PDB entry 7PKQ | electron microscopy, 4.20 A resolution (low resolution: residue-level contacts below are approximate; hydrogen-bond / salt-bridge calls are withheld) | chains 4 and i of the 44 polymer chains in the assembly

Chain 4:
Molecule: S4 rRNA
Organism: Chlamydomonas reinhardtii
Sequence (415 nucleotides; numbered 5 to 444; 25 numbers in that range are skipped by the numbering (no residue carries them; nothing is unmodelled there); the number before each row is that of its first residue):
     5 AGCUCUUGCA UUGCUGAAUU UUUU
    34 UUUUUUUUUU UUUUU
    51 UAAAAAAAAA AAAAA
    72 UUUUUUUUUU UCAAGUCAUC AUGGGGCUUA UAGAGUGGGC UACAGGCGUA UUACAUUGGA
   132 CACCCACAAG UUG
   149 CCAAAACUGU CCGAAUAUAC GGAUUGGAGU
   181 AAAAAAAAAA AA
   194 UUUUUU
   202 AAAAUU
   211 UUUUUUUUUU UUUGCUGAAA CUAGCCUCCA UGAAGAAGGA AUCGCGAGUA AUCGUAGAUC
   271 AUUAGCGCUA CGGUGAAGGU AACCUCUAUU GUGCACACAU UGCCCGUCAC CUCCGAUAAU
   331 AGUAUUGUAC AGGAAGAACU AUGGCUACAC UUAGUCGCGG CCUGGAACGU AUGCGUGAUA
   391 UUAGAGUUGG AGUAAGUCGU AACAGGUUGG GGUAGGGGAA CCUGCUCCAG AGUC

Chain i:
Protein: 30S ribosomal protein S9, chloroplastic
Organism: Chlamydomonas reinhardtii
UniProt: A0A2K3E2Q3 (A0A2K3E2Q3_CHLRE); residue numbers follow UniProt; this construct covers 1-446
Chain sequence (446 residues; numbered 1 to 446; the number before each row is that of its first residue):
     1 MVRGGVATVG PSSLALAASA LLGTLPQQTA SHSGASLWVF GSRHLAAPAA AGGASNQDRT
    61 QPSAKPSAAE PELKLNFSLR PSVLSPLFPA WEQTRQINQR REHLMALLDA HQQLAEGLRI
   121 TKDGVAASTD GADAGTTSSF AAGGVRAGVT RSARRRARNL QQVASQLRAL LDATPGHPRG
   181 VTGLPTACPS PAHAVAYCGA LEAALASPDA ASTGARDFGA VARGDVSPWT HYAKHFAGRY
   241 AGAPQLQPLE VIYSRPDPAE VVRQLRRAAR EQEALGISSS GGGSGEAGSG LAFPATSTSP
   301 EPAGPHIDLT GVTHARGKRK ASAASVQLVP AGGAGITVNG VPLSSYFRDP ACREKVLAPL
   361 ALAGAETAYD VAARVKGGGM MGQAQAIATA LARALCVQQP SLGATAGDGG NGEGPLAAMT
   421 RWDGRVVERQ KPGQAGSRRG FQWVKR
Unresolved in the structure: 1-283, 438-446

Interface between chain 4 and chain i:
Pairs across the interface - 52 pairs, chain 4 then chain i:
  U74(4) / Thr-298(i)
  U75(4) / Thr-296(i)
  U76(4) / Thr-296(i)
  U120(4) / Ser-437(i)
  A121(4) / Ser-437(i)
  C134(4) / Arg-348(i)
  C135(4) / Arg-348(i)
  C138(4) / Tyr-346(i)
  C138(4) / Gly-377(i)
  C138(4) / Gly-378(i)
  C138(4) / Gly-379(i)
  C138(4) / Met-380(i)
  A139(4) / Lys-376(i)
  A139(4) / Gly-377(i)
  A139(4) / Gly-378(i)
  A140(4) / Gly-377(i)
  A140(4) / Gly-378(i)
  A154(4) / Met-380(i)
  C155(4) / Arg-348(i)
  C155(4) / Asp-349(i)
  U156(4) / Arg-348(i)
  C253(4) / Ser-437(i)
  A257(4) / Arg-425(i)
  G258(4) / Ala-295(i)
  G258(4) / Thr-296(i)
  G258(4) / Arg-319(i)
  G258(4) / Gln-385(i)
  G258(4) / Arg-425(i)
  G258(4) / Val-426(i)
  G258(4) / Val-427(i)
  G258(4) / Glu-428(i)
  U259(4) / Val-427(i)
  U259(4) / Glu-428(i)
  U259(4) / Lys-431(i)
  A260(4) / Lys-431(i)
  U279(4) / Gly-433(i)
  U279(4) / Gln-434(i)
  A280(4) / Gln-430(i)
  A280(4) / Lys-431(i)
  A280(4) / Pro-432(i)
  C281(4) / Arg-429(i)
  G282(4) / Lys-320(i)
  G282(4) / Val-427(i)
  G282(4) / Arg-429(i)
  G283(4) / Lys-320(i)
  G283(4) / Gly-378(i)
  G283(4) / Gly-379(i)
  U284(4) / Gly-379(i)
  U284(4) / Met-380(i)
  U284(4) / Met-381(i)
  U284(4) / Gly-382(i)
  G285(4) / Met-381(i)
Also at the interface, not in a pair above, chain 4 (29 interface residues in all): U77, A137, A153, G254
Also at the interface, not in a pair above, chain i (30 interface residues in all): Ser-297, Pro-350, Gln-383

Overview:
Chain 4 and chain i form an interface of 29 and 30 residues respectively.
Here chain 4 is S4 rRNA and chain i is 30S ribosomal protein S9, chloroplastic, both from Chlamydomonas
reinhardtii. Entry 7PKQ (Small subunit of the Chlamydomonas reinhardtii mitoribosome) was determined by
electron microscopy.
